8OTS - chains D and J of the 13 polymer chains in the assembly; structure by electron microscopy, 3.30 A resolution.

== Chain D ==
Molecule: Histone H2B type 1-J
Source organism: Homo sapiens
UniProt: P06899 (H2B1J_HUMAN); residues 0-124 here correspond to UniProt positions 1-125 (UniProt number = residue number + 1)
Chain sequence (128 residues; row label = number of the first residue in the row; numbers below 1 keep their minus sign (Gly-3 is residue -3)):
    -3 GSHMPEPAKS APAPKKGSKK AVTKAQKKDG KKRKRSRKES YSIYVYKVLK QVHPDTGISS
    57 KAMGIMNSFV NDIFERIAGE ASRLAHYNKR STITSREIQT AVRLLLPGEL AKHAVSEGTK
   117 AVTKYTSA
Unresolved in the structure: -3 to 31
Covalently attached groups: pentanedial (PTD) linked to Lys43, Lys46, Lys85
Differences from the reference sequence: expression tag (-3 to -1)
UniProt features mapped onto this chain:
  - modified residue: Pro1 (N-acetylproline), Glu2 (ADP-ribosyl glutamic acid), Lys5 (N6-(2-hydroxyisobutyryl)lysine), Ser6 (ADP-ribosylserine), Lys11 (N6-(beta-hydroxybutyryl)lysine), Lys12 (N6-(2-hydroxyisobutyryl)lysine), Ser14 (Phosphoserine), Lys15 (N6-acetyllysine), Lys16 (N6-(beta-hydroxybutyryl)lysine), Lys20 (N6-(2-hydroxyisobutyryl)lysine), Lys23 (N6-(2-hydroxyisobutyryl)lysine), Lys24 (N6-(2-hydroxyisobutyryl)lysine), Lys34 (N6-(2-hydroxyisobutyryl)lysine), Glu35 (PolyADP-ribosyl glutamic acid), Ser36 (Phosphoserine), Lys43 (N6-(2-hydroxyisobutyryl)lysine), Lys46 (N6-(2-hydroxyisobutyryl)lysine), Lys57 (N6,N6-dimethyllysine), Arg79 (Dimethylated arginine), Lys85 (N6,N6,N6-trimethyllysine) and 6 more in UniProt
  - glycosylation: Ser112 (O-linked (GlcNAc) serine)
  - cross-link (Glycyl lysine isopeptide (Lys-Gly)): Lys5 (interchain with G-Cter in SUMO2), Lys20 (interchain with G-Cter in SUMO2), Lys34 (interchain with G-Cter in ubiquitin), Lys120 (interchain with G-Cter in ubiquitin)

== Chain J ==
Molecule: 127-nt DNA strand
Sequence (127 nucleotides; row label = number of the first residue in the row):
    14 ATCTGACACG TGCCTGGAGA CTAGGGAGTA ATCCCCTTGG CGGTTAAAAC GCGGGGGACA
    74 GCGCGTACGT GCGTTTAAGC GGTGCTAGAG CTGTCTACGA CGCCCCACCC CGATTTGCAT
   134 AACAAAG

== How chain D and chain J interact ==
Pairs across the interface - 5 pairs, chain D then chain J:
  Arg33(D) with DC123(J), phosphate contact; DC124(J), phosphate contact
  Lys34(D) with DC124(J), hydrogen bond to the phosphate
  Ser36(D) with DC123(J), phosphate contact
  Tyr40(D) with DC122(J), phosphate contact
Also at the interface, not in a pair above, chain D (6 interface residues in all): Ser32, Thr88
Also at the interface, not in a pair above, chain J (4 interface residues in all): DG112

== Overview ==
6 residues of chain D and 4 residues of chain J are in contact, with 1 hydrogen bond. The hydrogen-bonded pair
is Lys34(D)-DC124(J). Pentanedial is covalently linked to Lys43(D) and Lys85(D).
Here chain D is Histone H2B type 1-J (Homo sapiens) and chain J is a 127-nt DNA strand. Entry 8OTS (OCT4 and
MYC-MAX co-bound to a nucleosome) was determined by electron microscopy (same publication as 8OSJ, 8OSK, 8OSL
and 8OTT).
